5FMF - chains T and V of the 27 polymer chains in the assembly; structure by electron microscopy, 6.00 A resolution (low resolution: residue-level contacts below are approximate; hydrogen-bond / salt-bridge calls are withheld).

[Chain T]
Molecule: Template strand DNA
From: Saccharomyces cerevisiae
Sequence (72 nucleotides; numbered 94 to 165; the number before each row is that of its first residue):
    94 CCCCACCCCC TTTAGTACTT ATGCCTGGTT ATAGATACAT TGAAACCCCT TTTATAGGCG
   154 CCTTTTTTTT TT

[Chain V]
Molecule: Transcription initiation factor iif subunit beta, TFG2
From: Saccharomyces cerevisiae
Notes: EC 3.6.4.12
Reference sequence: P41896 (T2FB_YEAST); residues 54-140 carry their UniProt numbers (87 of 174 residues fall inside the UniProt entry; the rest is not from it)
Chain sequence (174 residues; row label = number of the first residue in the row; note: 132 numbers in that range are skipped by the numbering (no residue carries them; nothing is unmodelled there)):
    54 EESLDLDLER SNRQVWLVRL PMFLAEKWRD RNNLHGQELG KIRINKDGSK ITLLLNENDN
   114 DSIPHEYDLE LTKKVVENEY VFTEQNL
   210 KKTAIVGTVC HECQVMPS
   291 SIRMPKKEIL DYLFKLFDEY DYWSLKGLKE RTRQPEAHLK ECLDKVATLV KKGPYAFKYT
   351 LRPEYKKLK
Curated features (UniProtKB/Swiss-Prot):
  - modified residue: Ser56 (Phosphoserine)

[Interface between chain T and chain V]
Pairs across the interface - 13 pairs, chain T then chain V:
  DT133(T) with Glu320(V); Arg323(V)
  DT134(T) with Lys319(V); Glu320(V); Arg321(V); Thr322(V); Arg323(V); Gln324(V)
  DG135(T) with Lys319(V); Arg323(V); Gln324(V); Pro325(V)
  DA136(T) with Pro325(V)

[In short]
The interface between chain T and chain V involves 4 residues on one side and 7 on the other.
Here chain T is Template strand DNA and chain V is Transcription initiation factor iif subunit beta, TFG2,
both from Saccharomyces cerevisiae. Entry 5FMF (the P-lobe of RNA polymerase II pre-initiation complex) was
determined by electron microscopy.
